Entry 4QW6 (X-ray diffraction, 2.90 A resolution); this record covers chains H and I of the 28 polymer chains in the assembly.

Chain H:
Molecule: Proteasome subunit beta type-2
From: Saccharomyces cerevisiae
Notes: EC 3.4.25.1
UniProtKB: P25043 (PSB2_YEAST); residues 1-232 here correspond to UniProt positions 30-261 (UniProt number = residue number + 29)
Sequence (232 residues; each row starts with the number of its first residue):
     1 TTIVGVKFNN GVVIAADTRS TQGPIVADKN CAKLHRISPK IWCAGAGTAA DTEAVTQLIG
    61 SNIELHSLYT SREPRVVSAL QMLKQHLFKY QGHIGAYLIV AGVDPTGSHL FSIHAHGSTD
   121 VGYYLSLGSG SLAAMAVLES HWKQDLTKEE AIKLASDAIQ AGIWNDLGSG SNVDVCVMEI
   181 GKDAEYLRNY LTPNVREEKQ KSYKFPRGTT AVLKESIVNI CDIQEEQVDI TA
Not modelled in the structure: 223-232
Glycans and other covalent adducts: CARFILZOMIB, bound form (3BV) linked to T1
Residues lining bound ligands:
  - CARFILZOMIB, bound form (3BV; N-{(2S)-2-[(morpholin-4-ylacetyl)amino]-4-phenylbutanoyl}-L-leucyl-N-[(2R,3S,4S)-1,3-dihydroxy-2,6-dimethylheptan-4-yl]-L-phenylalaninamide), molecule 1: R19, S20, T21, Q22, A27, C31, K33, G45, A46, G47, T48, A49, T52, S129, G168
  - CARFILZOMIB, bound form (3BV), molecule 2: H114, H116, S118, D120
UniProt features mapped onto this chain:
  - active site: T1 (Nucleophile)

Chain I:
Molecule: Proteasome subunit beta type-3
From: Saccharomyces cerevisiae
Notes: EC 3.4.25.1
UniProtKB: P25451 (PSB3_YEAST); residues 0-204 here correspond to UniProt positions 1-205 (UniProt number = residue number + 1)
Sequence (205 residues; numbered 0 to 204; the number before each row is that of its first residue; numbering starts at 0):
     0 MSDPSSINGG IVVAMTGKDC VAIACDLRLG SQSLGVSNKF EKIFHYGHVF LGITGLATDV
    60 TTLNEMFRYK TNLYKLKEER AIEPETFTQL VSSSLYERRF GPYFVGPVVA GINSKSGKPF
   120 IAGFDLIGCI DEAKDFIVSG TASDQLFGMC ESLYEPNLEP EDLFETISQA LLNAADRDAL
   180 SGWGAVVYII KKDEVVKRYL KMRQD
Not modelled in the structure: 0
Bound ions: Mg2+ site 1: A174, D177, S180; Mg2+ site 2: D204 (shared with 3 residues of chain Y)
Residues lining bound ligands: CARFILZOMIB, bound form (3BV; N-{(2S)-2-[(morpholin-4-ylacetyl)amino]-4-phenylbutanoyl}-L-leucyl-N-[(2R,3S,4S)-1,3-dihydroxy-2,6-dimethylheptan-4-yl]-L-phenylalaninamide): S4, R98, D124, L125, I126, C128, D130
UniProt features mapped onto this chain:
  - modified residue: S30 (Phosphoserine)
  - cross-link: K69 (Glycyl lysine isopeptide (Lys-Gly) (interchain with G-Cter in ubiquitin))

Chain H / chain I interface:
Residue-residue contacts (59; chain H residue first):
  I25(H) with D143(I); F146(I), hydrophobic
  A27(H) with D130(I)
  D28(H) with D130(I); E131(I)
  K29(H) with E150(I), salt bridge
  T48(H) with I126(I)
  A49(H) with C128(I), hydrophobic
  A50(H) with Y95(I); I126(I), hydrophobic; C128(I)
  D51(H) with Y95(I), hydrogen bond; R98(I), salt bridge
  A54(H) with Y95(I)
  Y90(H) with F99(I), hydrophobic
  H93(H) with R98(I), hydrogen bond (backbone-side chain); F99(I)
  I94(H) with F99(I), hydrophobic
  R196(H) with E150(I), salt bridge
  K199(H) with E150(I); S151(I); Y153(I), hydrogen bond (side chain-backbone)
  S202(H) with E154(I), hydrogen bond
  Y203(H) with S151(I); L152(I), hydrophobic
  K204(H) with E154(I); D161(I)
  F205(H) with L152(I), hydrophobic; E164(I); Q168(I)
  R207(H) with E160(I); D161(I), salt bridge
  G208(H) with E164(I), hydrogen bond (backbone-side chain)
  T209(H) with E164(I)
  T210(H) with E164(I), hydrogen bond; S167(I); Q168(I), hydrogen bond; L199(I)
  A211(H) with L199(I); K200(I), hydrogen bond (backbone-backbone)
  V212(H) with F163(I), hydrophobic; Y198(I)
  L213(H) with Y198(I), hydrogen bond (backbone-backbone); L199(I); K200(I)
  K214(H) with R197(I); Y198(I), hydrogen bond (backbone-backbone)
  E215(H) with K196(I); R197(I), salt bridge
  S216(H) with V195(I); K196(I), hydrogen bond (backbone-backbone)
  I217(H) with V194(I)
  V218(H) with H44(I); V194(I), hydrogen bond (backbone-backbone); K196(I)
  N219(H) with H44(I)
  I220(H) with G46(I); V194(I), hydrophobic
  D222(H) with K74(I), salt bridge
Other interface residues (no listed pair), chain H (35 interface residues in all): V26, P206
Other interface residues (no listed pair), chain I (38 interface residues in all): H47, F49, D124, D134, E158, T165, L171, Y187

In short:
The interface between chain H and chain I involves 35 residues on one side and 38 on the other; the contacts
include 12 hydrogen bonds and 6 salt bridges. Polar pairs include K29(H)-E150(I), D51(H)-R98(I) and
R196(H)-E150(I). Bound to chain H: CARFILZOMIB, bound form.
Chain H is Proteasome subunit beta type-2 and chain I is Proteasome subunit beta type-3, both from
Saccharomyces cerevisiae; the structure, yCP beta5-M45V mutant in complex with carfilzomib, was determined by
X-ray diffraction (same publication as 4QUX, 4QUY, 4QV0, 4QV1, 4QV3, 4QV4 and 42 further entries).
